7XX2 - chains A and B of the 6 polymer chains in the assembly; structure by electron microscopy, 3.60 A resolution.

[Chain A]
Protein: CNL9
Source organism: Triticum monococcum
UniProt: S5ABD6 (S5ABD6_TRIMO); residues 1-919 here = UniProt positions 1-919
Sequence (929 residues; numbered -9 to 919; the number before each row is that of its first residue; numbers below 1 keep their minus sign (Thr-9 is residue -9)):
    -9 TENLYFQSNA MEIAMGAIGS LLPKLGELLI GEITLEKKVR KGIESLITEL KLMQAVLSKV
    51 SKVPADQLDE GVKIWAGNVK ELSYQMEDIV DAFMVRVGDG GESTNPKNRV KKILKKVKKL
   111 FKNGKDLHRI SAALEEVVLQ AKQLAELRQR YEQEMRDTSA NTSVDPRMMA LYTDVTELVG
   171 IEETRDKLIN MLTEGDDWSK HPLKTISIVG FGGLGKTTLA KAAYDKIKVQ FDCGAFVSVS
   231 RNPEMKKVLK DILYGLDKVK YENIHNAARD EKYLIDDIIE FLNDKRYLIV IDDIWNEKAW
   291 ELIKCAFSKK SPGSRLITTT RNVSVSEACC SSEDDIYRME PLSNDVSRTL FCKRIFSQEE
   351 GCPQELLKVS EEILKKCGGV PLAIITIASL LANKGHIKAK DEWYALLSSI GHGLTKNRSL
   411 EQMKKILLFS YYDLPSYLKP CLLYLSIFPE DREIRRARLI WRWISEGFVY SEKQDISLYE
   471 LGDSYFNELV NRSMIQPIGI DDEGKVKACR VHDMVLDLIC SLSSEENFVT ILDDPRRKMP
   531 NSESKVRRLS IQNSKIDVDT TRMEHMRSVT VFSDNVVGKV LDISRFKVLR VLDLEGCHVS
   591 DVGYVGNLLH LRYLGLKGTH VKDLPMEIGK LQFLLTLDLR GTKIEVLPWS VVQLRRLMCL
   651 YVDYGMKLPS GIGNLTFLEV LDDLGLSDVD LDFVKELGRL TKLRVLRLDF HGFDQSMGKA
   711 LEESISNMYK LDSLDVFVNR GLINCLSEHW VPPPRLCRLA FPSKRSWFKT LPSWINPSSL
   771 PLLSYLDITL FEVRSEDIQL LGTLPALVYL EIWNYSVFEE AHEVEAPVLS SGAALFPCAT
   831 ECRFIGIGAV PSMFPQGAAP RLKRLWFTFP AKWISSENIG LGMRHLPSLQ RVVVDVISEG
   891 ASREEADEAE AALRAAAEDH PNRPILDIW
Unresolved in the structure: -9 to 23, 88-114, 143-153, 889-919
Sequence notes: expression tag (-9 to 0)
Ligand contacts: ATP (adenosine-5'-triphosphate): Arg157, Ala160, Thr163, Glu167, Leu168, Val169, Gly202, Gly203, Leu204, Gly205, Lys206, Thr207, Thr208, Arg311, Leu340, Pro371, Leu372, Ile416

[Chain B]
Protein: AvrSr35
Source organism: Puccinia graminis f. sp. tritici
UniProt: A0A5B0N367 (A0A5B0N367_PUCGR); residues 26-578 here = UniProt positions 26-578
Sequence (575 residues; row label = number of the first residue in the row):
     4 HHHHHHSSGV DLGTENLYFQ SNAMRNFAAD RVHGVESVIS GSKSSSNPMA LSKSMDKPDT
    64 SDLVDSNVQA KNDGSRYEED FTAKYSEQVD HVSKILKEIE EQEPGTIIID HKAFPIQDKS
   124 PKQVVNFPFP KKMITESNSK DIREYLASTF PFEQQSTILD SVKSIAKVQI DDRKAFDLQL
   184 KFRQENLAEL KDQIILSLGA NNGNQNWQKL LDYTNKLDEL SNTKISPEEF IEEIQKVLYK
   244 VKLESTSTSK LYSQFNLSIQ DFALQIIHSK YKSNQISQND LLKLITEDEM LKILAKTKVL
   304 TYKMKYFDSA SKMGINKYIS TEMMDLDWQF SHYKTFNDAL KKNKASDSSY LGWLTHGYSI
   364 KYGLSPNNER SMFFQDGAKY AELYAFSKSP HRKIIPGEHL KDLLAKINKS KGIFLDQNAL
   424 LDKRIYAFHE LNTLETHFPG ITSSFTDDLK SNYRKKMESV SLTCQVLQEI GNIHRFIESK
   484 VPYHSSTEYG LFSIPKIFSI PIDYKHGEKE NLVSYVDFLY STAHERILQD NSINQLCLDP
   544 LQESLNRIKS NIPVFFNLAS HSSPIKPSNV HEGKL
Unresolved in the structure: 4-127, 164-181, 203-208, 247-253, 484-489, 558-578
Sequence notes: expression tag (4-25); engineered mutation Ala381 (Arg in A0A5B0N367)

[Chain A / chain B interface]
Pairs across the interface - 28 pairs, chain A then chain B:
  Ile490(A) with Glu401(B)
  Asp491(A) with Glu401(B)
  Asp492(A) with His402(B)
  His610(A) with Asn371(B)
  Thr632(A) with Arg373(B), hydrogen bond (backbone-side chain)
  Tyr654(A) with Gln378(B), hydrogen bond (side chain-backbone); Asp379(B)
  Phe727(A) with Gly380(B)
  Arg730(A) with Asp291(B); Asp350(B), salt bridge; Tyr353(B); Tyr383(B), hydrogen bond
  Pro752(A) with Ala384(B)
  Lys754(A) with Tyr387(B)
  Arg755(A) with Lys347(B); Ser349(B); Asp350(B), salt bridge; Tyr387(B), hydrogen bond
  Glu801(A) with Arg395(B), salt bridge
  Trp803(A) with Ala388(B), hydrophobic; Lys391(B)
  Phe808(A) with Lys391(B)
  Glu809(A) with Lys347(B), salt bridge; Tyr387(B), hydrogen bond
  Arg833(A) with Arg395(B)
  Trp856(A) with His394(B); Arg395(B)
  Val883(A) with His394(B)
Other interface residues (no listed pair), chain A (23 interface residues in all): Gly631, Lys633, Asp653, Ile835, Asp885
Other interface residues (no listed pair), chain B (22 interface residues in all): Ala381, Pro393, Ile398
From the paper, about this interface:
  - hot spots on chain A (mutagenesis) - R755A: decreased binding to AvrSr35 (chain B)

[Summary]
23 residues of chain A and 22 residues of chain B are in contact; the contacts include 5 hydrogen bonds and 4
salt bridges. Among the polar pairs are Arg730(A)-Asp350(B), Arg755(A)-Asp350(B) and Glu801(A)-Arg395(B).
Bound to chain A: ATP. From the paper: R755A of chain A reduces binding to AvrSr35 (chain B).
Here chain A is CNL9 (Triticum monococcum) and chain B is AvrSr35 (Puccinia graminis f. sp. tritici). Entry
7XX2 (Cryo-EM structure of Sr35 resistosome induced by AvrSr35 R381A) was determined by electron microscopy
(same publication as 7XDS, 7XE0 and 7XVG).
